Entry 7PIR (electron microscopy, 12.10 A resolution (very low resolution: no residue pairs are listed; an interface is given only as per-side residue counts)); this record covers chains l and 3 of the 54 polymer chains in the assembly.

== Chain l ==
Protein: 50S ribosomal protein L16
From: Mycoplasma pneumoniae M129
UniProt: P41204 (RL16_MYCPN); residue numbers follow UniProt; this construct covers 1-139
Amino-acid sequence (139 residues; numbered 1 to 139; the number before each row is that of its first residue):
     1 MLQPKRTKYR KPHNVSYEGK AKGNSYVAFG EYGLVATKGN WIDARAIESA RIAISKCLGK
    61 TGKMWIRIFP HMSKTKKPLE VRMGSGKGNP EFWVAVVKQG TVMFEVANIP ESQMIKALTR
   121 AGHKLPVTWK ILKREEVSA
Unresolved in the structure: 137-139

== Chain 3 ==
Molecule: 23S ribosomal RNA
From: Mycoplasma pneumoniae M129
Sequence (2907 nucleotides; row label = number of the first residue in the row):
     1 UACAAUAAGU UACUAAGGGC UUAUGGUGGA UGCCUUGGCA CUAAUAGGCG AUGAAGGACG
    61 UGUUAACCUG CGAUAAGCUU CGGGUAGGUG GUAAGAACCU CAGAUCCGGA GAUUUCCGAA
   121 UGGAGCAAUC CGGUAGUUGG AAACAGCUAU CAUUAAUUGA UGAAUAAAUA GUCAAUUAAA
   181 GCAAUACGUG GUGAAGUGAA ACAUCUCAGU AGCCACAGGA AAAGAAAACG AAUGUGAUUC
   241 CGUGUGUAGU GGCGAGCGAA AGCGGAACAG GCCAAACUUA UCAUUAGAUA GGGGUUGUAG
   301 GGCUUGCAAU GUGGACUUGA AAACGAUAGA AGAAGCUGUU GGAAAGCAGC GCGCAAAAGG
   361 GUGAUAGCCC CGUAUUUGAA AUUGUUUUCA UACCUAGCGA GAUCCCUGAG UAGCUCGGAA
   421 AACGUUAUUU UGAGUGAAUC UGCCCAGACC AUUGGGUAAG CCUAAAUACU AAUUAGUGAC
   481 CGAUAGCGAA ACAGUACCGU GAGGGAAAGG UGAAAAGAAC CCAGAGAUGG GAGUGAAAUA
   541 GAUUCUGAAA CCAUAUGCCU ACAACGUGUC AGAGCACAUU AAUGUGUGAU GGCGUGCGUU
   601 UUGAAGUAUG AGCCGGCGAG UUAUGAUAGC AAGCGUUAGU UAACCAGGAG AUGGGGAGCU
   661 GUAGCGAAAG CGAGUUUUAA AAGAGCGUUU GUUUGUUAUU AUAGACCCGA AACGGGUUGA
   721 GCUAGUCAUG AGCAGGUUGA AGGUUGAGUA ACAUCAACUG GAGGACCGAA CCGACUCUCG
   781 UUGAAACGAU AGCGGAUGAC UUGUGAUUAG GGGUGAAAUU CCAAUCGAAA UCCGUGAUAG
   841 CUGGUUCUCG UCGAAAUAGC UUUAAGGCUA GCGUGAGAUC ACAAAUAAGU GGAGGUAAAG
   901 CUACUGAAUG UAUGAUGGCG CCACCUAGGC GUACUGAAUA CAAUUAAACU CUGAAUGCCA
   961 UUUAUUUUAU UCUCGCAGUC AGACAGUGGG GGAUAAGCUU CAUUGUCAAG AGGGGAAGAG
  1021 CCCAGAUCAU UAAAUAAGGU CCCCAAAAUA UACUAAGUGG AAAAGGAUGU GAAAGUGCUA
  1081 AAACAGCAAG GAUGUUGGCU UAGAAGCAGC CAUCGUUUAA AGAGUGCGUA ACAGCUCACU
  1141 UGUCGAGUGU UUUUGCGCCG AAGAUGUAAC GGGGCUAAGU AUAUUACCGA AUUUAUGGAU
  1201 AAGAUUUAUA UCUUGUGGUA GACGAGCGUU GUAUUGGAGU UGAAGUCAAA GCGUGAGCAU
  1261 UGGUGGAUCC AAUACAAGUG AGAAUGCCGG CAUGAGUAAC GCUUGGGAGU GAGAAUCUCC
  1321 CAAACCGAUU GACUAAGGUU UCCUGGACCA GGGUCGUCCU UCCAGGGUUA GUCUGGACCU
  1381 AAGCUGAGGC UGAAAAGCGU AGGCGAUGGA CAACAGGUUA AUAUUCCUGU ACUUACAGUU
  1441 AGACUGAUGG AGUGACAAAG AAGGUUUUCC ACCCCCAUAA UUGGAUUUGG GGAUAAAUCA
  1501 UAAGGUGGUA CAAUAGGCAA AUCCGUUGUG CAUAACAUUG AGUGAUGAUG UCGAGUGAAU
  1561 GAGUGAUCAA GUAGCGAAGG UGGUAUUAAU CAUGCUUUCA AGAAAAGCUU CUAGGGUUAA
  1621 UCUAGCUGUA ACCAGUACCG AGAACGAACA CACGUAGUCA AGGAGAGGAU CCUAAGGUUA
  1681 GCGAGUGAAC UAUAGCCAAG GAACUCUGCA AAUUAACCCC GUAAGUUAGC GAGAAGGGGU
  1741 GCUUAUGUAA AAGUAAGCCG CAGUGAAGAA CGAGGGGGGA CUGUUUAACU AAAACACAAC
  1801 UCUAUGCCAA ACCGUAAGGU GAUGUAUAUG GGGUGACACC UGCCCAGUGC UGGAAGGUUA
  1861 AAGAAGGAGG UUAGCGCAAG CGAAGCUUUU AACUGAAGCC CCAGUGAACG GCGGCCGUAA
  1921 CUAUAACGGU CCUAAGGUAG CGAAAUUCCU AGUCGGGUAA AUUCCGUCCC GCUUGAAUGG
  1981 UGUAACCAUC UCUUGACUGU CUCGGCUAUA GACUCGGUGA AAUCCAGGUA CGGGUGAAGA
  2041 CACCCGUUAG GCGCAACGGG ACGGAAAGAC CCCGUGAAGC UUUACUGUAG CUUAAUAUUG
  2101 AUCAGGACAU UAUCAUGUAG AGAAUAGGUA GGAGCAAUCG AUGCAAGUUC GCUAGGACUU
  2161 GUUGAUGCGA AAGGUGGAAU ACUACCCUUG GUUGUGUGCU GUUCUAAUUG GUAACUGUUA
  2221 UCCAGUUUCA AGACAGUGUU AGGUGGGCAG UUUGACUGGG GCGGUCGCCU CCUAAAAGGU
  2281 AACGGAGGCG UACAAAGGUA CCUUCAGUAC GGUUGGAAAU CGUAUGUAGA GUGUAAUGGU
  2341 GUAAGGGUGC UUGACUGUGA GACAUACAGG UCGAACAGGU GAGAAAUCAG GUCAUAGUGA
  2401 UCCGGUGGUC CAGUAUGGAA UGGCCAUCGC UCAACGGAUA AAAGCUACUC CGGGGAUAAC
  2461 AGGCUGAUAC UGCCCAAGAG UUCAUAUCGA CGGCAGUGUU UGGCACCUCG AUGUCGACUC
  2521 AUCUCAUCCU CGAGCUGAAG CAGGUUCGAA GGGUUCGGCU GUUCGCCGAU UAAAGAGAUA
  2581 CGUGAGUUGG GUUCAAACCG UCGUGAGACA GGUUGGUCCC UAUCUAUUGU GCCCGUAGGA
  2641 AGAUUGAAGA GUGUUGCUUC UAGUACGAGA GGACCGAAGC GAGGACACCU CUUAUGCUCC
  2701 AGUUGUAGCG CCAGCUGCAC CGCUGGGUAG UAACGUGUCU AUUAGAUAAA CGCUGAAAGC
  2761 AUCUAAGUGU GAAACUAUCU CAAAGAUUAA UCUUCCCAUU UCGCAAGAAA GUAAGAGCCG
  2821 UCAAAGACGA UGACGUUGAU AGGUUACAGG UGUAAGCAUA GUGAUAUGUU GAGCUGAGUA
  2881 AUACUAAUUG CUCGAGGACU UAUUGGA
Unresolved in the structure: 1-7, 923-927, 1560-1569, 2901-2907

== Interface between chain l and chain 3 ==
At this resolution (12 A) residue pairs are not listed: 60 residues of chain l and 55 of chain 3 lie at the interface.

== Overview ==
Chain l and chain 3 form an interface of 60 and 55 residues respectively.
Chain l is 50S ribosomal protein L16 and chain 3 is 23S ribosomal RNA, both from Mycoplasma pneumoniae M129;
the structure, 70S ribosome with A*- and P/E-site tRNAs in pseudouridimycin-treated Mycoplasma pneumoniae
cells, was determined by electron microscopy, deposited together with 7OOC, 7OOD, 7P6Z, 7PAH, 7PAI, 7PAJ and
23 further entries.
